6MJZ - chains H and L of the 5 polymer chains in the assembly; structure by electron microscopy, 4.30 A resolution (low resolution: residue-level contacts below are approximate; hydrogen-bond / salt-bridge calls are withheld).

[Chain H]
Molecule: PIA174 Fab Heavy chain
Source organism: Homo sapiens
Notes: antibody fragment or engineered binder
Chain sequence (221 residues; each row starts with the number of its first residue):
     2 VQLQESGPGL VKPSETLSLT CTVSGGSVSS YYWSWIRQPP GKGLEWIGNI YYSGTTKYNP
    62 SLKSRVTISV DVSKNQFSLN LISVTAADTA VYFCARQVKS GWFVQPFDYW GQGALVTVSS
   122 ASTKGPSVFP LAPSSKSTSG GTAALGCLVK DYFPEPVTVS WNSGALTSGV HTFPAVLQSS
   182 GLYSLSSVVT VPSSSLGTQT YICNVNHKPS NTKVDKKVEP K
Not modelled in the structure: 122-222
Disulfide bonds: Cys-22/Cys-95

[Chain L]
Molecule: PIA174 Fab Light chain
Source organism: Homo sapiens
Notes: antibody fragment or engineered binder
Chain sequence (207 residues; row label = number of the first residue in the row):
     5 QMTQSPPSLS AYVGDRVTIT CRASQAIANY LAWFQQKPGK APKSLIYAAS TLQSGVPSRF
    65 SGSGSGTDFT LTISSLQPED FATYYCHQYN TYPITFGQGT RLEIKRRTVA APSVFIFPPS
   125 DEQLKSGTAS VVCLLNNFYP REAKVQWKVD NALQSGNSQE SVTEQDSKDS TYSLSSTLTL
   185 SKADYEKHKV YACEVTHQGL SSPVTKS
Not modelled in the structure: 113-211
Disulfide bonds: Cys-25/Cys-90

[Interface between chain H and chain L]
Contacting residue pairs (31):
  Gln-39(H) / Gln-40(L)
  Lys-43(H) / Gln-102(L)
  Leu-45(H) / Phe-38(L)
  Leu-45(H) / Phe-100(L)
  Trp-47(H) / Tyr-96(L)
  Trp-47(H) / Ile-98(L)
  Asn-50(H) / Tyr-96(L)
  Lys-58(H) / Tyr-96(L)
  Phe-94(H) / Gln-40(L)
  Phe-94(H) / Pro-46(L)
  Gln-98(H) / Ser-48(L)
  Trp-103(H) / Asn-33(L)
  Trp-103(H) / Tyr-93(L)
  Trp-103(H) / Asn-94(L)
  Phe-104(H) / Tyr-93(L)
  Val-105(H) / Tyr-93(L)
  Gln-106(H) / Tyr-93(L)
  Pro-107(H) / Ile-98(L)
  Phe-108(H) / Ala-36(L)
  Phe-108(H) / Phe-38(L)
  Phe-108(H) / His-91(L)
  Phe-108(H) / Phe-100(L)
  Asp-109(H) / Phe-38(L)
  Asp-109(H) / Pro-46(L)
  Asp-109(H) / Lys-47(L)
  Asp-109(H) / Ser-48(L)
  Tyr-110(H) / Pro-46(L)
  Tyr-110(H) / Lys-47(L)
  Gly-112(H) / Ala-45(L)
  Gly-112(H) / Pro-46(L)
  Gln-113(H) / Ala-45(L)
Other interface residues (no listed pair), chain H (23 interface residues in all): Ile-37, Gly-44, Asn-60, Ser-101, Trp-111
Other interface residues (no listed pair), chain L (19 interface residues in all): Lys-44, Tyr-51, Tyr-89, Pro-97

[In short]
23 residues of chain H face 19 of chain L across their interface.
Chain H is PIA174 Fab Heavy chain and chain L is PIA174 Fab Light chain, both from Homo sapiens; the
structure, Cryo-EM structure of Human Parainfluenza Virus Type 3 (hPIV3) in complex with antibody PIA174, was
determined by electron microscopy.
